Entry 1LQ9 (X-ray diffraction, 1.30 A resolution); this record covers chains A and B.

# Chain A (and B)
Molecule: Actva-ORF6 monooxygenase
From: Streptomyces coelicolor
Notes: chain B of this document is another copy of the same molecule, construct and numbering; everything in this record applies to it too
Reference sequence: Q53908 (Q53908_STRCO); residues 2-113 here = UniProt positions 2-113
Amino-acid sequence (112 residues; numbered 2 to 113; the number before each row is that of its first residue):
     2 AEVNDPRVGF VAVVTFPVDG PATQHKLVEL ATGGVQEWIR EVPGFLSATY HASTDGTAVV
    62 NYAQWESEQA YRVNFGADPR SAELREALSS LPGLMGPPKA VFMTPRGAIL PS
Reported in the primary citation:
  - conformationally variable residues (loop rearrangement, side-chain flip): Gly34 to Glu38, Tyr72
  - contacts within the chain: Gln37-Tyr51 (hydrogen bond), Ser68-Ala71 (hydrogen bond), Ser68-Tyr72 (backbone contact)
  - self-association interface (contacts with another copy of this molecule); pairs are residue here / residue on that copy: His52-Tyr63 (hydrogen bond), Tyr63-Tyr63 (pi stacking), Phe103, Ile110
  - catalytic residues: Tyr51, Asn62, Trp66, Tyr72, Arg86 (proposed by the authors, not directly observed)

# How chain A and chain B interact
Contacting residue pairs - 79 pairs, chain A then chain B:
  Ala2(A) - Glu3(B)  hydrogen bond (backbone-side chain)
  Ala2(A) - Val4(B)
  Glu3(A) - Ala2(B)
  Glu3(A) - Glu3(B)  hydrogen bond (backbone-side chain)
  Val4(A) - Ala2(B)  hydrogen bond (backbone-backbone)
  Val4(A) - Ser48(B)
  Val4(A) - Thr50(B)
  Val4(A) - Gln65(B)
  Val29(A) - Arg107(B)
  Ala32(A) - Ile110(B)
  Gln37(A) - Ile110(B)
  Ile40(A) - Ile110(B)  hydrophobic
  Arg41(A) - Ile110(B)
  Arg41(A) - Leu111(B)  hydrogen bond (side chain-backbone)
  Arg41(A) - Pro112(B)
  Arg41(A) - Ser113(B)  hydrogen bond
  Phe46(A) - Ile110(B)
  Phe46(A) - Pro112(B)
  Leu47(A) - Leu111(B)
  Leu47(A) - Pro112(B)
  Ser48(A) - Val4(B)
  Ser48(A) - Ile110(B)
  Ser48(A) - Leu111(B)
  Ala49(A) - Ala109(B)
  Ala49(A) - Ile110(B)  hydrogen bond (backbone-backbone)
  Thr50(A) - Val4(B)
  Thr50(A) - Gly108(B)
  Tyr51(A) - Pro106(B)
  Tyr51(A) - Arg107(B)  hydrogen bond (backbone-backbone)
  Tyr51(A) - Gly108(B)  hydrogen bond (backbone-backbone)
  Tyr51(A) - Ile110(B)  hydrophobic
  His52(A) - Tyr63(B)  hydrogen bond
  His52(A) - Met104(B)
  His52(A) - Thr105(B)
  His52(A) - Pro106(B)
  Ala53(A) - Met104(B)
  Ala53(A) - Thr105(B)  hydrogen bond (backbone-backbone)
  Ala53(A) - Arg107(B)
  Ser54(A) - Phe103(B)
  Ser54(A) - Met104(B)
  Thr55(A) - Phe103(B)  hydrogen bond (backbone-backbone)
  Thr55(A) - Met104(B)
  Val61(A) - Met104(B)  hydrophobic
  Tyr63(A) - His52(B)  hydrogen bond
  Tyr63(A) - Tyr63(B)  hydrophobic
  Gln65(A) - Val4(B)
  Phe103(A) - Ser54(B)
  Phe103(A) - Thr55(B)  hydrogen bond (backbone-backbone)
  Met104(A) - His52(B)
  Met104(A) - Ala53(B)
  Met104(A) - Ser54(B)
  Met104(A) - Thr55(B)
  Met104(A) - Val61(B)  hydrophobic
  Thr105(A) - His52(B)
  Thr105(A) - Ala53(B)  hydrogen bond (backbone-backbone)
  Pro106(A) - Tyr51(B)
  Pro106(A) - His52(B)
  Arg107(A) - His26(B)
  Arg107(A) - Tyr51(B)  hydrogen bond (backbone-backbone)
  Arg107(A) - Ala53(B)
  Gly108(A) - Thr50(B)
  Gly108(A) - Tyr51(B)  hydrogen bond (backbone-backbone)
  Ala109(A) - Ala49(B)
  Ala109(A) - Thr50(B)
  Ile110(A) - Ala32(B)
  Ile110(A) - Ile40(B)  hydrophobic
  Ile110(A) - Arg41(B)
  Ile110(A) - Phe46(B)
  Ile110(A) - Ser48(B)
  Ile110(A) - Ala49(B)  hydrogen bond (backbone-backbone)
  Leu111(A) - Ala2(B)
  Leu111(A) - Arg41(B)  hydrogen bond (backbone-side chain)
  Leu111(A) - Leu47(B)
  Leu111(A) - Ser48(B)
  Pro112(A) - Arg41(B)  hydrogen bond (backbone-side chain)
  Pro112(A) - Phe46(B)
  Pro112(A) - Leu47(B)
  Ser113(A) - Arg41(B)  hydrogen bond (backbone-backbone)
  Ser113(A) - Glu42(B)
Also at the interface, not in a pair above, chain A (36 interface residues in all): Phe11, Val12, Thr33, Val102
Also at the interface, not in a pair above, chain B (39 interface residues in all): Phe11, Val12, Gln25, Val29, Thr33, Glu38, Val102

# Summary
36 residues of chain A face 39 of chain B across their interface; the contacts include 20 hydrogen bonds.
Polar contacts include Ala2(A)-Glu3(B), Glu3(A)-Glu3(B) and Arg41(A)-Leu111(B). The paper reports catalytic
residues Tyr51(A), Asn62(A) and Trp66(A) among others; conformational variability at Gly34(A) and Tyr72(A).
Both chains are Actva-ORF6 monooxygenase (Streptomyces coelicolor). Entry 1LQ9 (Crystal Structure of a
Monooxygenase from the Gene ActVA-Orf6 of Streptomyces coelicolor Strain A3(2)) was determined by X-ray
diffraction together with 1N5Q, 1N5S, 1N5T and 1N5V from the same study.
